PDB entry 6U5B | electron microscopy, 3.50 A resolution | chains m and 0 of the 60 polymer chains in the assembly

# Chain m
Protein: Tri1a PA0618
Organism: Pseudomonas aeruginosa (strain ATCC 15692 / DSM 22644 / CIP 104116 / JCM 14847 / LMG 12228 / 1C / PRS 101 / PAO1)
UniProtKB: G3XCX5 (G3XCX5_PSEAE); residue numbers follow UniProt; this construct covers 1-295
Amino-acid sequence (295 residues; each row starts with the number of its first residue):
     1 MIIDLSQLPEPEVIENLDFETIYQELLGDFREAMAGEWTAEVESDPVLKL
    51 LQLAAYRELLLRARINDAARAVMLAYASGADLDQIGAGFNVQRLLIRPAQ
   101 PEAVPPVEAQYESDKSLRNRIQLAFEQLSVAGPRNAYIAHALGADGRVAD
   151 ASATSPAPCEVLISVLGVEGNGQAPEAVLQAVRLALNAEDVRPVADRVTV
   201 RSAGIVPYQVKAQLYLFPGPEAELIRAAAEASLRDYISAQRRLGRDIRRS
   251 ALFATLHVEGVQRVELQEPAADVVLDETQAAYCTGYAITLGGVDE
Disordered / not traced: 1, 293-295
From the paper describing this entry:
  - mutagenesis - H257F: increased stability in response to pH 3.4
  - mutagenesis - A254C: decreased stability

# Chain 0
Protein: Tri2 PA0619
Organism: Pseudomonas aeruginosa (strain ATCC 15692 / DSM 22644 / CIP 104116 / JCM 14847 / LMG 12228 / 1C / PRS 101 / PAO1)
UniProtKB: G3XD92 (G3XD92_PSEAE); residues 1-177 here = UniProt positions 1-177
Amino-acid sequence (177 residues; numbered 1 to 177; the number before each row is that of its first residue):
     1 MSSRLLPPNRSSLERSLGDVLPAELPVPLRELHDPARCEAALLPYLAWTR
    51 SVDRWDPDWSDEAKRNAVATSFVLHQRKGTLTALRQVVEPIGALSEVTEW
   101 WQRSPTGVPGTFEITVDVSDRGIDEGTVLELERLLDDVRPVSRHLTRLDL
   151 RITPVIRSRHGLAVTDGDTLEIFPWKQ
Disordered / not traced: 1, 153-177

# How chain m and chain 0 interact
Residue-residue contacts (85; chain m residue first):
  I3(m) with W48(0)
  L5(m) with Y45(0), hydrophobic; W48(0), hydrophobic
  P11(m) with L42(0), hydrophobic; Y45(0)
  V13(m) with P28(0); L32(0), hydrophobic; E39(0); L42(0), hydrophobic
  I14(m) with P26(0)
  L26(m) with V20(0); A23(0), hydrophobic
  D29(m) with D19(0); V20(0)
  F30(m) with L13(0), hydrophobic; S16(0); L17(0), hydrophobic; V20(0)
  A33(m) with R15(0); S16(0)
  M34(m) with S12(0); L13(0), hydrophobic; S16(0), hydrogen bond
  E37(m) with S12(0), hydrogen bond
  V42(m) with L13(0), hydrophobic
  L50(m) with L21(0)
  L51(m) with L17(0), hydrophobic; V20(0), hydrophobic; L21(0), hydrophobic
  A54(m) with L21(0), hydrophobic
  E58(m) with A23(0); L25(0)
  L61(m) with L25(0), hydrophobic
  R62(m) with L25(0)
  I65(m) with P26(0); P28(0)
  A69(m) with L29(0), hydrophobic; L32(0), hydrophobic
  V72(m) with L29(0), hydrophobic; H33(0)
  M73(m) with Y45(0); L46(0)
  L74(m) with W48(0), hydrophobic; T49(0)
  A75(m) with Y45(0), hydrophobic
  F89(m) with T49(0)
  Q122(m) with W48(0), hydrogen bond (side chain-backbone); T49(0); S51(0)
  F125(m) with R50(0); S51(0); F72(0), hydrophobic; H75(0)
  E126(m) with D53(0); H75(0), salt bridge; K78(0), salt bridge
  L128(m) with F72(0), hydrophobic; H75(0); Q76(0)
  S129(m) with H75(0), hydrogen bond (backbone-backbone); Q76(0); K78(0), hydrogen bond (side chain-backbone); G79(0)
  A131(m) with G79(0); P140(0)
  G132(m) with P140(0); V141(0)
  P133(m) with K78(0); D137(0)
  R134(m) with D136(0), salt bridge; D137(0); V141(0)
  Y137(m) with V141(0), hydrophobic
  S152(m) with V141(0)
  T154(m) with V141(0), hydrogen bond (side chain-backbone); S142(0)
  P158(m) with G110(0); T111(0); S142(0)
  C159(m) with S142(0), hydrogen bond (backbone-backbone); R143(0), hydrogen bond
  E160(m) with S142(0), hydrogen bond (backbone-side chain)
  V161(m) with V141(0), hydrophobic; S142(0)
  P193(m) with R143(0)
Also at the interface, not in a pair above, chain m (50 interface residues in all): P9, E12, V47, A68, R118, N135, A157, V194
Also at the interface, not in a pair above, chain 0 (41 interface residues in all): P22, S71, R77, R139
Interface features reported in the paper:
  - specific contacts: F125(m)-F72(0) (pi stacking)
  - interface residues, chain m: F89(m), F125(m)
  - interface residues, chain 0: F72(0)

# Overview
50 residues of chain m and 41 residues of chain 0 are in contact; the contacts include 9 hydrogen bonds and 3
salt bridges. Polar pairs include E126(m)-H75(0), E126(m)-K78(0) and R134(m)-D136(0). The paper describes pi
stacking between F125(m) and F72(0). From the paper: H257F of chain m increases stability in response to pH
3.4; interface residues F89(m), F125(m) and F72(0).
Chain m is Tri1a PA0618 and chain 0 is Tri2 PA0619, both from Pseudomonas aeruginosa (strain ATCC 15692 / DSM
22644 / CIP 104116 / JCM 14847 / LMG 12228 / 1C / PRS 101 / PAO1); the structure, CryoEM Structure of Pyocin
R2 - precontracted - baseplate, was determined by electron microscopy, deposited together with 6PYT, 6U5F,
6U5J and 6U5K.
